PDB entry 6HBL | electron microscopy, 3.70 A resolution | chains A and F of the 45 polymer chains in the assembly

== Chain A ==
Name: Echovirus 18 capsid protein 1
Organism: Echovirus E18
UniProt: Q8V635 (Q8V635_9ENTO); residues 1001-1287 here correspond to UniProt positions 569-855 (UniProt number = residue number - 432)
Sequence (287 residues; each row starts with the number of its first residue):
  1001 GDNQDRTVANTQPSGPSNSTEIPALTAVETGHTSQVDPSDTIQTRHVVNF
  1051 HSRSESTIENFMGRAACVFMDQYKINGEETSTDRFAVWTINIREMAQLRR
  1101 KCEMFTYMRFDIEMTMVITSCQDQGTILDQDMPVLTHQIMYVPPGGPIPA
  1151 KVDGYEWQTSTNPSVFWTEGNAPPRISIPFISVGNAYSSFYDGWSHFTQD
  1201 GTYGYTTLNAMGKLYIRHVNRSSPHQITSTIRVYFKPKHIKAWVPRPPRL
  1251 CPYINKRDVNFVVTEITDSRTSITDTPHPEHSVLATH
Unresolved in the structure: 1001-1042, 1123-1131, 1276-1287

== Chain F ==
Name: Echovirus 18 capsid protein 3
Organism: Echovirus E18
UniProt: Q8V635 (Q8V635_9ENTO); residues 3001-3239 here correspond to UniProt positions 330-568 (UniProt number = residue number - 2671)
Sequence (239 residues; numbered 3001 to 3239; the number before each row is that of its first residue):
  3001 GVPVLNTPGSNQFLTSDDYQSPSAMPQFDETPEMHIPGEVRNLMEIAEVD
  3051 SVVPVNNVTGKTKSMDAYQIPVGTGNTDKTKPIFSFQMDPGYSSVLKRTL
  3101 LGEMLNYYAHWSGSVKLTFLFCGSAMATGKLLISYSPPGASVPTSRKDAM
  3151 LGTHIVWDIGLQSSCVLCVPWISQSHYRMVQQDPYTSAGYITCWYQTNIV
  3201 VPPGAPTSCDVLCFASACNDFSVRLLRDTPFMAQPGKLQ
Unresolved in the structure: 3074-3077, 3176-3186, 3234-3239
Cystine bridges: Cys-3168/Cys-3218

== Chain A / chain F interface ==
Contacting residue pairs (20):
  Thr-1161(A) with Leu-3226(F); Arg-3227(F); Asp-3228(F)
  Pro-1163(A) with Ser-3016(F)
  Ser-1164(A) with Phe-3013(F); Leu-3014(F); Thr-3015(F), hydrogen bond (backbone-side chain)
  Val-1165(A) with Gln-3012(F); Phe-3013(F); Leu-3014(F), hydrophobic
  Phe-1166(A) with Phe-3013(F), hydrogen bond (backbone-backbone)
  Asn-1171(A) with Asn-3011(F), hydrogen bond (side chain-backbone)
  Ala-1172(A) with Thr-3007(F)
  Pro-1173(A) with Pro-3008(F); Gly-3009(F), hydrogen bond (backbone-backbone)
  Pro-1174(A) with Gln-3012(F)
  Arg-1175(A) with Pro-3008(F); Gln-3012(F), hydrogen bond (backbone-side chain)
  Val-1183(A) with His-3110(F); Ser-3175(F)
Interface residues without a listed pair, chain A (17 interface residues in all): Thr-1115, Pro-1143, Gly-1145, Thr-1159, Ile-1176, Ile-1181
Interface residues without a listed pair, chain F (17 interface residues in all): Ser-3010, Arg-3224, Leu-3225

== In short ==
The chain A/chain F interface involves 17 residues from each chain, with 5 hydrogen bonds. Polar contacts
include Ser-1164(A)/Thr-3015(F), Asn-1171(A)/Asn-3011(F) and Arg-1175(A)/Gln-3012(F).
Here chain A is Echovirus 18 capsid protein 1 and chain F is Echovirus 18 capsid protein 3, both from
Echovirus E18. Entry 6HBL (Echovirus 18 Open particle without three pentamers) was determined by electron
microscopy together with 6HBG, 6HBH, 6HBJ, 6HBK and 6HHT from the same study.
